PDB entry 4H5E | X-ray diffraction, 2.04 A resolution | chain F

# Chain F
Molecule: Farnesyl pyrophosphate synthase
From: Homo sapiens
Notes: EC 2.5.1.1, 2.5.1.10
Reference sequence: P14324 (FPPS_HUMAN); residues 1-353 here correspond to UniProt positions 67-419 (UniProt number = residue number + 66)
Sequence (375 residues; each row starts with the number of its first residue; numbers below 1 keep their minus sign (Met-21 is residue -21)):
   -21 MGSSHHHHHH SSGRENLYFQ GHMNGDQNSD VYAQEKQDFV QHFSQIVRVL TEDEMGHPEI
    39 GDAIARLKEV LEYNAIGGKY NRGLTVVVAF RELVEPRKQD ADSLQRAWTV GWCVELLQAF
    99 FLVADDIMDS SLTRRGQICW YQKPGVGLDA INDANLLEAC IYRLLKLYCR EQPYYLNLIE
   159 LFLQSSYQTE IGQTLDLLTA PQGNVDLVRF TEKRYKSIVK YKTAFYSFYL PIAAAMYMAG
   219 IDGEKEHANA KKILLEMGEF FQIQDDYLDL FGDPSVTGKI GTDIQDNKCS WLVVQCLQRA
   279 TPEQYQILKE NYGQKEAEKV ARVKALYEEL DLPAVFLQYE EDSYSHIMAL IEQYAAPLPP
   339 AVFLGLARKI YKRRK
Not modelled in the structure: -21 to 7
Construct notes: expression tag (-21 to 0)
Swiss-Prot annotation at these positions:
  - binding site (isopentenyl diphosphate): Lys57, Arg60, Gln96, Arg113
  - binding site (Mg(2+)): Asp103, Asp107
  - binding site (dimethylallyl diphosphate): Arg112, Lys200, Thr201, Gln240, Lys257, Lys266
  - site (Important for determining product chain length): Phe98, Phe99
  - modified residue: Lys57 (N6-(2-hydroxyisobutyryl)lysine), Lys287 (N6-acetyllysine)
Ion coordination: Mg2+ site 1: Asp103, Asp107 (together with YS4); Mg2+ site 2: Asp243 (together with YS4)
Small-molecule neighbours:
  - isopentyl pyrophosphate (IPR): Gly56, Lys57, Tyr58, Arg60, Gln96, Leu100, Arg112, Arg113, Thr201, Tyr204, Ser205, Phe239, Gln240, Asp243, Lys257, Arg351, Lys353
  - YS4 ([({4-[4-(propan-2-yloxy)phenyl]pyridin-2-yl}amino)methanediyl]bis(phosphonic acid)): Phe98, Phe99, Leu100, Ala102, Asp103, Asp104, Met106, Asp107, Arg112, Ile129, Asn130, Asn133, Thr167, Glu168, Gln171, Asp174, Lys200, Thr201, Tyr204, Gln240, Asp243, Lys257, Asp261
From the paper describing this entry:
  - binding site for isopentyl pyrophosphate: Lys57, Arg60
  - conformationally variable residues (order/disorder transition): Lys350 to Lys353
  - contacts within the chain: Lys57-Lys353, Asn59-Lys347 (water-mediated contact), Phe239-Arg351, Gln242-Arg351, Asp243-Arg351, Arg351-Lys353

# In short
Chain F binds compound YS4 and isopentyl pyrophosphate. Asp103 and Asp107 form the Mg2+ site 1. From UniProt:
4 isopentenyl diphosphate-binding residues, Mg2+-binding residues Asp103 and Asp107 and 6 dimethylallyl
diphosphate-binding residues. From the paper: a binding site for isopentyl pyrophosphate at Lys57 and Arg60;
conformational variability at Lys350.
Chain F is Farnesyl pyrophosphate synthase (Homo sapiens); the structure, Crystal structure of human FPPS in
ternary complex with YS0470 and isopentenyl pyrophosphate, was determined by X-ray diffraction together with
4H5C and 4H5D from the same study.
